PDB entry 4XKE | X-ray diffraction, 2.36 A resolution | chains A and E of the 6 polymer chains in the assembly

Chain A:
Molecule: Hemagglutinin HA1 chain
Source organism: Influenza A virus
Chain sequence (333 residues; numbered 7 to 329 plus 10 insertion-coded residues; the number before each row is that of its first residue; a row labelled like 125A-125B holds insertion residues (125A, then the next letters in order)):
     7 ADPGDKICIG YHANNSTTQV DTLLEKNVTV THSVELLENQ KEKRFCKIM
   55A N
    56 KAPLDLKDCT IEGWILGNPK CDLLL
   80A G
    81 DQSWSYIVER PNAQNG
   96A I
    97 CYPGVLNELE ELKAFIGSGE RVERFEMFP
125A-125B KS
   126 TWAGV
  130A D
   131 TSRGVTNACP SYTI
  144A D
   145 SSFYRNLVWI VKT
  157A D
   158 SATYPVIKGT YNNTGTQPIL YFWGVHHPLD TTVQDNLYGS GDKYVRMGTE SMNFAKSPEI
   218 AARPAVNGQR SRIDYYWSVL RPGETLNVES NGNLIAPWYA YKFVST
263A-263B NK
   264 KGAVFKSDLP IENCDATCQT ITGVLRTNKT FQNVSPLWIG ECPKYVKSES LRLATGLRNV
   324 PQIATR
Unresolved in the structure: 7-8, 329
Disulfide bonds: Cys52-Cys277, Cys64-Cys76, Cys97-Cys139
Covalent attachments: N-acetylglucosamine (NAG) linked to Asn33, Asn169
Reported in the primary citation:
  - binding site for N-acetyl-alpha-neuraminic acid: Tyr98, Asn137, Trp153, His183, Ser228
  - binding site for beta-D-galactopyranose: Asn137, Gly225
  - binding site for N-acetylglucosamine: Gly225, Arg227
  - specificity-determining residues: Leu186, Val190, Ala222, Ser228 (proposed by the authors, not directly observed)

Chain E:
Molecule: Hemagglutinin HA1 chain
Source organism: Influenza A virus
Chain sequence (333 residues; row label = number of the first residue in the row; note: 1 number in that range is skipped by the numbering (no residue carries it; nothing is unmodelled there); a row labelled like 125A-125B holds insertion residues (125A, then the next letters in order)):
     7 ADPGDKICIG YHANNSTTQV DTLLEKNVTV THSVELLENQ KEKRFCKIM
   55A N
    56 KAPLDLKDCT IEGWILGNPK CDLLL
   80A G
    81 DQSWSYIVER PNAQNG
   96A I
    97 CYPGVLNELE ELKAFIGSGE RVERFEMFP
125A-125B KS
   126 TWAGV
  130A D
   131 TSRGVTNACP SYTI
  144A D
   145 SSFYRNLVWI VKT
  157A D
   158 SATYPVIKGT YNNTGTQPIL YFWGVHHPLD TTVQDNLYGS GDKYVRMGTE SMNFAKSPEI
   218 AARPAVNGQR SRIDYYWSVL RPGETLNVES NGNLIAPWYA YKFVS
262A-262B TN
  263B K
   264 KGAVFKSDLP IENCDATCQT ITGVLRTNKT FQNVSPLWIG ECPKYVKSES LRLATGLRNV
   324 PQIATR
Unresolved in the structure: 7-8, 262A-262B, 326-329
Disulfide bonds: Cys52-Cys277, Cys64-Cys76, Cys97-Cys139, Cys281-Cys305
Covalent attachments: N-acetylglucosamine (NAG) linked to Asn21, Asn169
Reported in the primary citation:
  - binding site for N-acetyl-alpha-neuraminic acid: Tyr98, Asn137, Trp153, His183, Ser228
  - binding site for beta-D-galactopyranose: Asn137, Gly225
  - binding site for N-acetylglucosamine: Gly225, Arg227
  - specificity-determining residues: Leu186, Val190, Ala222, Ser228 (proposed by the authors, not directly observed)

How chain A and chain E interact:
Pairs across the interface (20; chain A residue first):
  Glu216(A) - Arg203(E)
  Glu216(A) - Ala212(E)
  Ile217(A) - Arg203(E)  hydrogen bond (backbone-side chain)
  Ala218(A) - Arg203(E)
  Ala219(A) - Asn244(E)  hydrogen bond (backbone-side chain)
  Ala219(A) - Glu246(E)
  Arg220(A) - Met204(E)
  Arg220(A) - Gly205(E)
  Arg220(A) - Asn210(E)  hydrogen bond
  Arg220(A) - Phe211(E)  hydrogen bond (side chain-backbone)
  Arg220(A) - Asn244(E)
  Pro221(A) - Gly205(E)
  Pro221(A) - Thr206(E)
  Pro221(A) - Glu207(E)
  Pro221(A) - Thr242(E)
  Pro221(A) - Asn244(E)
  Val223(A) - Glu207(E)
  Arg227(A) - Asn244(E)
  Arg229(A) - Thr206(E)  hydrogen bond (side chain-backbone)
  Arg229(A) - Asn210(E)
Also at the interface, not in a pair above, chain A (10 interface residues in all): Val101
Also at the interface, not in a pair above, chain E (12 interface residues in all): Ser208

In short:
10 residues of chain A face 12 of chain E across their interface, with 5 hydrogen bonds. Among the polar pairs
are Ile217(A)-Arg203(E), Ala219(A)-Asn244(E) and Arg220(A)-Asn210(E). The paper reports a binding site for
N-acetyl-alpha-neuraminic acid at Tyr98(A), Asn137(A) and Tyr98(E) among others; a binding site for
beta-D-galactopyranose at Asn137(A), Gly225(A) and Asn137(E) among others.
Chain A and chain E are both Hemagglutinin HA1 chain (Influenza A virus); the structure, Crystal structure of
hemagglutinin from Taiwan (2013) H6N1 influenza virus in complex with 3'-SLN, was determined by X-ray
diffraction, deposited together with 4XKD, 4XKG and 4XKF.
